8T6C - chains E and F of the 8 polymer chains in the assembly; structure by X-ray diffraction, 1.92 A resolution.

== Chain E (and F) ==
Protein: T33-18.2 : A
Source organism: synthetic construct
Notes: chain F of this document is another copy of the same molecule, construct and numbering; everything in this record applies to it too
Amino-acid sequence (110 residues; row label = number of the first residue in the row):
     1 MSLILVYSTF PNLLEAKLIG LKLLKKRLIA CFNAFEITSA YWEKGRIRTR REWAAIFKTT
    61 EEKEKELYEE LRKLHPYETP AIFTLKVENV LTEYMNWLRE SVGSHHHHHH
Disordered / not traced: 1, 108-110

== Interface between chain E and chain F ==
Pairs across the interface - 50 pairs, chain E then chain F:
  Leu3(E) - Phe83(F)  hydrophobic
  Leu5(E) - Phe83(F)  hydrophobic
  Leu5(E) - Leu85(F)  hydrophobic
  Leu13(E) - Thr38(F)
  Lys17(E) - Thr38(F)
  Leu21(E) - Ala40(F)  hydrophobic
  Leu21(E) - Ile47(F)  hydrophobic
  Leu24(E) - Ala40(F)  hydrophobic
  Leu24(E) - Tyr41(F)
  Leu24(E) - Trp42(F)  hydrogen bond (backbone-side chain)
  Leu24(E) - Ile47(F)  hydrophobic
  Lys25(E) - Ile47(F)
  Arg27(E) - Trp42(F)
  Ala30(E) - Tyr41(F)
  Cys31(E) - Ala40(F)
  Cys31(E) - Tyr41(F)  hydrophobic
  Phe32(E) - Thr38(F)
  Phe32(E) - Ser39(F)
  Phe32(E) - Ala40(F)  hydrogen bond (backbone-backbone)
  Asn33(E) - Tyr7(F)  hydrogen bond
  Asn33(E) - Thr9(F)
  Asn33(E) - Ile37(F)
  Asn33(E) - Thr38(F)
  Asn33(E) - Ser39(F)  hydrogen bond
  Ala34(E) - Ile37(F)
  Ala34(E) - Thr38(F)  hydrogen bond (backbone-backbone)
  Phe35(E) - Phe35(F)  hydrophobic
  Phe35(E) - Glu36(F)
  Lys86(E) - Leu85(F)
  Val87(E) - Phe83(F)  hydrophobic
  Val87(E) - Thr84(F)
  Glu88(E) - Thr84(F)  hydrogen bond (backbone-backbone)
  Glu88(E) - Lys86(F)
  Asn89(E) - Glu64(F)  hydrogen bond
  Asn89(E) - Tyr68(F)  hydrogen bond (backbone-side chain)
  Asn89(E) - Phe83(F)
  Asn89(E) - Thr84(F)  hydrogen bond (backbone-backbone)
  Val90(E) - Tyr68(F)
  Val90(E) - Ile82(F)
  Val90(E) - Phe83(F)  hydrophobic
  Leu91(E) - Tyr68(F)
  Leu91(E) - Arg72(F)
  Leu91(E) - Pro80(F)
  Leu91(E) - Ile82(F)  hydrogen bond (backbone-backbone)
  Glu93(E) - Arg72(F)  salt bridge
  Glu93(E) - Thr79(F)
  Tyr94(E) - Thr79(F)
  Tyr94(E) - Pro80(F)
  Tyr94(E) - Ala81(F)
  Trp97(E) - Tyr41(F)  hydrophobic
Also at the interface, not in a pair above, chain E (25 interface residues in all): Trp53, Lys58
Also at the interface, not in a pair above, chain F (24 interface residues in all): Thr49, Glu52

== Overview ==
The interface between chain E and chain F involves 25 residues on one side and 24 on the other; the contacts
include 10 hydrogen bonds and 1 salt bridge. Polar pairs include Glu93(E)-Arg72(F), Leu24(E)-Trp42(F) and
Asn33(E)-Tyr7(F).
Chain E and chain F are both T33-18.2 : A (synthetic construct); the structure, Crystal structure of T33-18.2:
Deep-learning sequence design of co-assembling tetrahedron protein nanoparticles, was determined by X-ray
diffraction together with 8T6E and 8T6N from the same study.
